6XN7 - chains H and T of the 12 polymer chains in the assembly; structure by electron microscopy, 3.47 A resolution.

Chain H:
Protein: CRISPR-associated protein Csm3
Organism: Lactococcus lactis subsp. lactis
UniProt: L0CEA3 (L0CEA3_LACLL); numbering as in UniProt (aligned over 1-214)
Chain sequence (214 residues; numbered 1 to 214; the number before each row is that of its first residue):
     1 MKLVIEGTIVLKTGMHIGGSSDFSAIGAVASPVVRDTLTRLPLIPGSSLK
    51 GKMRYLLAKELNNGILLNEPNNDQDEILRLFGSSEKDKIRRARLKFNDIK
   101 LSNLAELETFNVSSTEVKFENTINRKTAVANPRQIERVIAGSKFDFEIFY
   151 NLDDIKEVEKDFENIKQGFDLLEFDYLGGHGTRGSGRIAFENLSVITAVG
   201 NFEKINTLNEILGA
Sequence notes: conflict Ala30 (Asp in L0CEA3)

Chain T:
Molecule: Target RNA
Organism: Lactococcus lactis subsp. lactis
Sequence (37 nucleotides; each row starts with the number of its first residue):
     5 AGGAGUUGAAGCUUGGUUCAAAGAACGUAUGUUCUCG

Interface between chain H and chain T:
Residue-residue contacts (14; chain H residue first):
  Ile26(H) with U17(T), hydrogen bond to the sugar; U18(T), phosphate contact
  Gly27(H) with U17(T), sugar contact
  Ala30(H) with U18(T), base contact
  Lys86(H) with G27(T), sugar contact
  Ala130(H) with C16(T), hydrogen bond to the sugar
  Asn131(H) with C16(T), sugar contact; U17(T), sugar contact; U18(T), hydrogen bond to the sugar; G19(T), hydrogen bond to the sugar
  Pro132(H) with C16(T), base contact; U17(T), sugar contact; U18(T), sugar contact
  Arg133(H) with U18(T), base contact
Also at the interface, not in a pair above, chain H (11 interface residues in all): Ala25, Ala28, Gln134
Also at the interface, not in a pair above, chain T (6 interface residues in all): G15

In short:
The interface between chain H and chain T involves 11 residues on one side and 6 on the other, with 4 hydrogen
bonds. Polar contacts include Ile26(H)-U17(T), Ala130(H)-C16(T) and Asn131(H)-U18(T).
Chain H is CRISPR-associated protein Csm3 and chain T is Target RNA, both from Lactococcus lactis subsp.
lactis; the structure, Structure of the Lactococcus lactis Csm NTR CRISPR-Cas Complex, was determined by
electron microscopy (same publication as 6XN3, 6XN4 and 6XN5).
